1SEB - chains E and H of the 8 polymer chains in the assembly; structure by X-ray diffraction, 2.70 A resolution.

Chain E:
Molecule: HLA class II histocompatibility antigen
Organism: Homo sapiens
Notes: fragment: extracellular domain
UniProtKB: P01903 (2DRA_HUMAN); residues 1-181 here correspond to UniProt positions 26-206 (UniProt number = residue number + 25)
Sequence (181 residues; each row starts with the number of its first residue):
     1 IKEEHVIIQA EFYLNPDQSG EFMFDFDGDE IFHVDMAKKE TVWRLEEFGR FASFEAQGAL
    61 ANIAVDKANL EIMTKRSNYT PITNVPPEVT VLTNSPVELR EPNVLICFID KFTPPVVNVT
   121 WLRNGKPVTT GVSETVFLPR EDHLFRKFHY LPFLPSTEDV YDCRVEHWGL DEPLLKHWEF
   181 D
Disulfides: Cys-107/Cys-163
Curated features (UniProtKB/Swiss-Prot):
  - region: Glu-179 to Asp-181 (Connecting peptide)
  - site: Gln-9 (Self- and pathogen-derived peptide antigen), Gly-49 (Self-peptide antigen), Phe-51 (Self- and pathogen-derived peptide antigen), Ala-52 (Self-peptide antigen), Ser-53 (Self- and pathogen-derived peptide antigen), Glu-55 (Pathogen-derived peptide antigen), Asn-62 (Self- and pathogen-derived peptide antigen), Asn-69 (Pathogen-derived peptide antigen), Arg-76 (Self- and pathogen-derived peptide antigen)
  - glycosylation (N-linked (GlcNAc...) asparagine): Asn-78, Asn-118

Chain H:
Molecule: Enterotoxin type B
Organism: Staphylococcus aureus
UniProtKB: P01552 (ETXB_STAAU); residues 2-235 here correspond to UniProt positions 29-262 (UniProt number = residue number + 27)
Sequence (234 residues; each row starts with the number of its first residue):
     2 SQPDPKPDEL HKSSKFTGLM ENMKVLYDDN HVSAINVKSI DQFLYFDLIY SIKDTKLGNY
    62 DNVRVEFKNK DLADKYKDKY VDVFGANYYY QCYFSKKTND INSHQTDKRK TCMYGGVTEH
   122 NGNQLDKYRS ITVRVFEDGK NLLSFDVQTN KKKVTAQELD YLTRHYLVKN KKLYEFNNSP
   182 YETGYIKFIE NENSFWYDMM PAPGDKFDQS KYLMMYNDNK MVDSKDVKIE VYLT
Unresolved in the structure: 57-60, 99-110, 122-126, 176-182
Disulfides: Cys-93/Cys-113

Interface between chain E and chain H:
Residue-residue contacts (28):
  Tyr-13(E) / Phe-44(H)  hydrogen bond (side chain-backbone)
  Asp-17(E) / Tyr-46(H)
  Gln-18(E) / Gln-43(H)  hydrogen bond (side chain-backbone)
  Gln-18(E) / Phe-44(H)  hydrogen bond (side chain-backbone)
  Gln-18(E) / Leu-45(H)
  Gln-18(E) / Tyr-46(H)  hydrogen bond (backbone-backbone)
  Met-36(E) / Leu-45(H)  hydrophobic
  Met-36(E) / Phe-47(H)
  Ala-37(E) / Phe-47(H)  hydrophobic
  Ala-37(E) / Met-215(H)
  Lys-39(E) / Glu-67(H)  salt bridge
  Lys-39(E) / Tyr-89(H)  hydrogen bond
  Lys-39(E) / Tyr-115(H)  hydrogen bond
  Glu-55(E) / Gln-92(H)
  Gln-57(E) / Gln-92(H)
  Gln-57(E) / Tyr-94(H)
  Gln-57(E) / Asp-209(H)
  Gln-57(E) / Ser-211(H)
  Leu-60(E) / Phe-44(H)
  Leu-60(E) / Arg-65(H)
  Leu-60(E) / Tyr-94(H)  hydrophobic
  Ala-61(E) / Tyr-94(H)  hydrophobic
  Ile-63(E) / Phe-44(H)  hydrophobic
  Ala-64(E) / Phe-44(H)  hydrophobic
  Ala-64(E) / Ser-96(H)  hydrogen bond (backbone-side chain)
  Lys-67(E) / Gln-43(H)  hydrogen bond (side chain-backbone)
  Lys-67(E) / Phe-44(H)  hydrogen bond (side chain-backbone)
  Ala-68(E) / Ser-96(H)
Also at the interface, not in a pair above, chain E (17 interface residues in all): Ser-19, Gly-20, Lys-38
Also at the interface, not in a pair above, chain H (16 interface residues in all): Phe-95

In short:
The interface between chain E and chain H involves 17 residues on one side and 16 on the other; the contacts
include 9 hydrogen bonds and 1 salt bridge. Polar pairs include Lys-39(E)/Glu-67(H), Tyr-13(E)/Phe-44(H) and
Gln-18(E)/Gln-43(H).
Here chain E is HLA class II histocompatibility antigen (Homo sapiens) and chain H is Enterotoxin type B
(Staphylococcus aureus). Entry 1SEB (Complex of the human MHC class II glycoprotein HLA-DR1 and the bacterial
superantigen seb) was determined by X-ray diffraction.
